Entry 3IFL (X-ray diffraction, 1.50 A resolution); this record covers chains L and P of the 3 polymer chains in the assembly.

# Chain L
Molecule: 12A11 FAB antibody light chain
Organism: Mus musculus
Notes: antibody fragment or engineered binder
Amino-acid sequence (219 residues; numbered 1 to 219; the number before each row is that of its first residue):
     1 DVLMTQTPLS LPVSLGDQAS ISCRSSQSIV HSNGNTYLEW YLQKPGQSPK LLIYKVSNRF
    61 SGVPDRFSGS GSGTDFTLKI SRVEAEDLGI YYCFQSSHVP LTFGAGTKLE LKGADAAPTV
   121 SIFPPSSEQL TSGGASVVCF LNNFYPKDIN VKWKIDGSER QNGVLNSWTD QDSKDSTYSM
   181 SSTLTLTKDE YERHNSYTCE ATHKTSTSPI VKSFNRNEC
Unresolved in the structure: 219
Disulfides: Cys23-Cys93, Cys139-Cys199

# Chain P
Molecule: Amyloid beta A4 protein
Reference sequence: P05067 (A4_HUMAN); residues 1-7 here correspond to UniProt positions 672-678 (UniProt number = residue number + 671)
Amino-acid sequence (7 residues; each row starts with the number of its first residue):
     1 DAEFRHD

# Interface between chain L and chain P
Pairs across the interface (15):
  His31(L) - Glu3(P)  salt bridge
  His31(L) - Phe4(P)  hydrogen bond (side chain-backbone)
  His31(L) - His6(P)
  Ser32(L) - Glu3(P)  hydrogen bond (backbone-side chain)
  Asn33(L) - His6(P)
  Tyr37(L) - His6(P)
  Ser96(L) - Phe4(P)
  Ser96(L) - His6(P)  hydrogen bond (backbone-side chain)
  Ser97(L) - Glu3(P)
  Ser97(L) - Phe4(P)  hydrogen bond (backbone-backbone)
  His98(L) - Ala2(P)
  Val99(L) - Ala2(P)  hydrogen bond (backbone-backbone)
  Val99(L) - Glu3(P)
  Val99(L) - Phe4(P)  hydrophobic
  Leu101(L) - Phe4(P)  hydrophobic
The authors on this interface:
  - epitope / paratope residues, chain P: Ala2(P), Glu3(P), Phe4(P), His6(P)

# Summary
9 residues of chain L face 4 of chain P across their interface; the contacts include 5 hydrogen bonds and 1
salt bridge. Polar contacts include His31(L)-Glu3(P), His31(L)-Phe4(P) and Ser32(L)-Glu3(P). The paper reports
epitope/paratope residues Ala2(P), Glu3(P) and Phe4(P) among others.
Here chain L is 12A11 FAB antibody light chain (Mus musculus) and chain P is Amyloid beta A4 protein. Entry
3IFL (X-ray structure of amyloid beta peptide:antibody (Abeta1-7:12A11) complex) was determined by X-ray
diffraction (same publication as 3IFN and 3IFP).
